8W2H - chains A and D of the 4 polymer chains in the assembly; structure by electron microscopy, 2.60 A resolution.

== Chain A (and D) ==
Protein: ATP-dependent 6-phosphofructokinase, liver type
Source organism: Homo sapiens
Notes: EC 2.7.1.11; chain D of this document is another copy of the same molecule, construct and numbering; everything in this record applies to it too
UniProtKB: P17858 (PFKAL_HUMAN); residues 1-780 here = UniProt positions 1-780
Amino-acid sequence (780 residues; each row starts with the number of its first residue):
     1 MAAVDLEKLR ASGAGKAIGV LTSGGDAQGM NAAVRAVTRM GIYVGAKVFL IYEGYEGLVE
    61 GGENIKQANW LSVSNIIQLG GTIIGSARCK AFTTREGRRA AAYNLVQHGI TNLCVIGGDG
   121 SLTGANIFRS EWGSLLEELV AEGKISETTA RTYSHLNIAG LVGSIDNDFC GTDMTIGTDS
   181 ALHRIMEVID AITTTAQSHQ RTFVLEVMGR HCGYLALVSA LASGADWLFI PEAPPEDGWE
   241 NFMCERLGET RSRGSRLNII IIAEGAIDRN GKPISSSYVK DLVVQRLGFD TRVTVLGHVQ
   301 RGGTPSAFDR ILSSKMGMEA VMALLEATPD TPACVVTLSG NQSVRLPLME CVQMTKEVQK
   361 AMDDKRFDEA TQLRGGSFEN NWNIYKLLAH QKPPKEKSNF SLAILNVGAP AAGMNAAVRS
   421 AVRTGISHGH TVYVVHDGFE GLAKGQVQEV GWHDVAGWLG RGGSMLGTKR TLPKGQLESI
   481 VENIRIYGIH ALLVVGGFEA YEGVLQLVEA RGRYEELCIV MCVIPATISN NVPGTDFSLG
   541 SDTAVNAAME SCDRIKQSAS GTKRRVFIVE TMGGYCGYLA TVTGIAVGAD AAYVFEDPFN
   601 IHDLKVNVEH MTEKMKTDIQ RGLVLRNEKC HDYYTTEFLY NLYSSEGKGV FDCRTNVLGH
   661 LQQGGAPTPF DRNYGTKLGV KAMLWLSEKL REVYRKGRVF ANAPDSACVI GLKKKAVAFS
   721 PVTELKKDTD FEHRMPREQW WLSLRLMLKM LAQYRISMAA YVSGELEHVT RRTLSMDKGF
Disordered / not traced: 1-10, 772-780
Ion coordination: Mg2+: Asp119 (together with ATP)
Residues lining bound ligands:
  - ATP (adenosine-5'-triphosphate), molecule 1: Ser23, Gly24, Gly25, Tyr55, Ala87, Arg88, Cys89, Lys90, Phe92, Thr93, Arg98, Gly117, Gly118, Asp119, Gly120, Ser121, Thr123, Gly124, Ile127, Ser164, Asp166, Arg301
  - ATP, molecule 2: Thr193, Thr194, Gln197, Gly224, Ser255, Leu388, Ala389, Arg419, Arg423, Val455, Ala456, Gly457, Trp458, Gly460, Arg461
  - ATP, molecule 3: Asp226, Trp227, Leu228, Glu236, Phe242, Arg246, Trp382, Tyr385, Lys386, Ala389, Lys392
  - 1,6-di-O-phosphono-beta-D-fructofuranose (FBP): Ala409, Arg470, Phe498, Thr527, Ile528, Ser529, Asn531, Met572, Gly573, Gly574, Glu628, Lys629, His660, Gln663, Arg734
Curated features (UniProtKB/Swiss-Prot):
  - region: Gln391 to Phe400 (Interdomain linker)
  - active site: Asp166 (Proton acceptor)
  - binding site (ATP): Gly25, Arg88, Cys89, Gly118 to Ser121
  - binding site (Mg(2+)): Asp119
  - binding site (substrate): Ser164 to Asp166, Arg201, Met208 to Arg210, Glu264, Arg292, His298 to Arg301
  - binding site (beta-D-fructose 2,6-bisphosphate): Arg470, Thr527 to Asn531, Arg565, Met572 to Gly574, Glu628, Arg654, His660 to Gln663, Arg734
  - modified residue: Ala2 (N-acetylalanine), Ser377 (Phosphoserine), Tyr640 (Phosphotyrosine), Ser775 (Phosphoserine)
  - glycosylation: Ser529 (O-linked (GlcNAc) serine)
  - mutagenesis: Thr527 (T527A: Does not affect GlcNAcylation), Ser529 (S529A: Prevents GlcNAcylation and enhance enzyme activity)
What the authors report for this chain:
  - conformationally variable residues (order/disorder transition): Arg201, Arg292, Tyr754 to Arg771
  - allosteric site: Thr194, Lys677 (from molecular simulation)
  - mutagenesis - N702T: increased catalytic activity
  - mutagenesis - N702T: abolished localization

== Chain A / chain D interface ==
Contacting residue pairs (36):
  Asn600(A) with Glu646(D)
  Ile601(A) with Ile601(D), hydrophobic; Lys605(D); Leu642(D), hydrophobic; Glu646(D), hydrogen bond (backbone-side chain)
  His602(A) with Lys605(D)
  Lys605(A) with Ile601(D); His602(D); Lys605(D)
  His631(A) with Ser645(D)
  Asp632(A) with Lys648(D), salt bridge
  Tyr633(A) with Asn641(D); Ser644(D); Ser645(D); Lys648(D)
  Tyr634(A) with Asn641(D); Ser645(D), hydrogen bond; Glu646(D), hydrogen bond
  Glu637(A) with Glu637(D)
  Phe638(A) with Phe638(D), hydrophobic; Asn641(D); Leu642(D), hydrophobic
  Asn641(A) with Tyr633(D); Tyr634(D); Phe638(D)
  Leu642(A) with Ile601(D), hydrophobic; Phe638(D), hydrophobic
  Ser644(A) with Tyr633(D)
  Ser645(A) with His631(D); Tyr633(D); Tyr634(D), hydrogen bond
  Glu646(A) with Asn600(D); Ile601(D), hydrogen bond (side chain-backbone); Tyr634(D), hydrogen bond
  Lys648(A) with Asp632(D), salt bridge; Tyr633(D)

== In short ==
Chain A and chain D each contribute 16 residues to their interface, with 6 hydrogen bonds and 2 salt bridges.
Polar pairs include Asp632(A)-Lys648(D), Ile601(A)-Glu646(D) and Tyr634(A)-Ser645(D). Ligands of chain A:
1,6-di-O-phosphono-beta-D-fructofuranose and 3 copies of ATP. The paper reports that N702T of chain A
increases catalytic activity; an allosteric site at Thr194(A) and Lys677(A).
Chain A and chain D are both ATP-dependent 6-phosphofructokinase, liver type (Homo sapiens); the structure,
Human liver phosphofructokinase-1 in the T-state conformation, was determined by electron microscopy,
deposited together with 8W2I, 8W2G and 8W2J.
